3FYO - chains C and D of the 4 polymer chains in the assembly; structure by X-ray diffraction, 1.90 A resolution.

== Chain C (and D) ==
Name: 3-deoxy-D-manno-octulosonic acid 8-phosphate synthetase
Source organism: Neisseria meningitidis serogroup B
Notes: EC 2.5.1.55; chain D of this document is another copy of the same molecule, construct and numbering; everything in this record applies to it too
UniProt: Q9JZ55 (KDSA_NEIMB); numbering as in UniProt (aligned over 1-280)
Amino-acid sequence (280 residues; row label = number of the first residue in the row):
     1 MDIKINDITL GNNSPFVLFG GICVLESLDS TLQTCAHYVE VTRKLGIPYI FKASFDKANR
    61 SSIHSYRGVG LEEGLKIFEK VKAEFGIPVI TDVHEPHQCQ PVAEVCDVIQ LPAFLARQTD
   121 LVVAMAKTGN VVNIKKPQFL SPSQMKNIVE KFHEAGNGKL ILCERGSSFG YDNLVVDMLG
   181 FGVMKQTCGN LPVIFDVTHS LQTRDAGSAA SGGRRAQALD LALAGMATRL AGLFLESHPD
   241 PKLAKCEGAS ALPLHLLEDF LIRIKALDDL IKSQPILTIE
Disordered / not traced: 202-214, 240-250 (chain D: 204-213, 240-245, 278-280)
Differences from the reference sequence: engineered mutation Cys23 (Asn in Q9JZ55), Glu247 (Asp in Q9JZ55), Ala249 (Pro in Q9JZ55)
Bound ions: Na+: Ala103, Cys106, Asn130

== Chain C / chain D interface ==
Contacting residue pairs (45; chain C residue first):
  Ser168(C) - Phe169(D)
  Phe169(C) - Ser168(D)
  Phe169(C) - Phe169(D)  hydrophobic
  Val175(C) - Val175(D)  hydrophobic
  Val175(C) - Asp177(D)
  Val176(C) - Val176(D)
  Asp177(C) - Val175(D)
  Met178(C) - Met178(D)  hydrophobic
  Met178(C) - Ala224(D)  hydrophobic
  Leu179(C) - Arg214(D)
  Leu179(C) - Gln217(D)  hydrogen bond (backbone-side chain)
  Val183(C) - Gln217(D)
  Leu201(C) - Leu179(D)  hydrophobic
  Gln217(C) - Leu179(D)
  Asp220(C) - Thr228(D)
  Leu223(C) - Ala227(D)
  Ala224(C) - Met178(D)  hydrophobic
  Ala224(C) - Ala224(D)
  Ala224(C) - Ala227(D)
  Ala227(C) - Leu223(D)
  Ala227(C) - Ala224(D)  hydrophobic
  Thr228(C) - Asp220(D)
  Arg263(C) - Gln274(D)
  Arg263(C) - Pro275(D)  hydrogen bond (side chain-backbone)
  Ala266(C) - Leu270(D)
  Ala266(C) - Gln274(D)
  Leu267(C) - Ala227(D)  hydrophobic
  Leu267(C) - Leu270(D)  hydrophobic
  Leu267(C) - Ile271(D)  hydrophobic
  Leu270(C) - Ala266(D)
  Leu270(C) - Leu267(D)  hydrophobic
  Leu270(C) - Leu270(D)  hydrophobic
  Gln274(C) - Arg263(D)
  Gln274(C) - Ala266(D)
  Pro275(C) - Arg263(D)  hydrogen bond (backbone-side chain)
  Leu277(C) - Leu219(D)  hydrophobic
  Leu277(C) - Asp259(D)
  Leu277(C) - Arg263(D)
  Ile279(C) - Arg215(D)
  Ile279(C) - Ala216(D)
  Ile279(C) - Leu219(D)  hydrophobic
  Glu280(C) - Arg215(D)  hydrogen bond (backbone-side chain)
  Glu280(C) - Ala216(D)
  Glu280(C) - Pro253(D)
  Glu280(C) - Leu256(D)
Interface residues without a listed pair, chain C (31 interface residues in all): Ser167, Gly182, Leu219, Leu221, Ile271, Ile276, Thr278
Interface residues without a listed pair, chain D (36 interface residues in all): Ser167, Leu201, Ala218, Leu221, Leu252, His255, Phe260, Ile276, Leu277

== Summary ==
Chain C and chain D form an interface of 31 and 36 residues respectively; the contacts include 4 hydrogen
bonds. Among the polar pairs are Leu179(C)-Gln217(D), Arg263(C)-Pro275(D) and Glu280(C)-Arg215(D). Ala103(C),
Cys106(C) and Asn130(C) form the Na+ site.
Chain C and chain D are both 3-deoxy-D-manno-octulosonic acid 8-phosphate synthetase (Neisseria meningitidis
serogroup B); the structure, Crystal structure of the triple mutant (N23C/D247E/P249A) of
3-deoxy-D-manno-octulosonate 8-phosphate synthase (KDO8PS) from Neisseria meningitidis, was determined by
X-ray diffraction (same publication as 3FYP).
